7KC0 - chains A and B of the 8 polymer chains in the assembly; structure by electron microscopy, 3.20 A resolution.

Chain A:
Name: DNA polymerase
Organism: Saccharomyces cerevisiae
Notes: EC 2.7.7.7
UniProt: A0A6A5Q0V0 (A0A6A5Q0V0_YEASX); residues 1-1097 here = UniProt positions 1-1097
Sequence (1097 residues; row label = number of the first residue in the row):
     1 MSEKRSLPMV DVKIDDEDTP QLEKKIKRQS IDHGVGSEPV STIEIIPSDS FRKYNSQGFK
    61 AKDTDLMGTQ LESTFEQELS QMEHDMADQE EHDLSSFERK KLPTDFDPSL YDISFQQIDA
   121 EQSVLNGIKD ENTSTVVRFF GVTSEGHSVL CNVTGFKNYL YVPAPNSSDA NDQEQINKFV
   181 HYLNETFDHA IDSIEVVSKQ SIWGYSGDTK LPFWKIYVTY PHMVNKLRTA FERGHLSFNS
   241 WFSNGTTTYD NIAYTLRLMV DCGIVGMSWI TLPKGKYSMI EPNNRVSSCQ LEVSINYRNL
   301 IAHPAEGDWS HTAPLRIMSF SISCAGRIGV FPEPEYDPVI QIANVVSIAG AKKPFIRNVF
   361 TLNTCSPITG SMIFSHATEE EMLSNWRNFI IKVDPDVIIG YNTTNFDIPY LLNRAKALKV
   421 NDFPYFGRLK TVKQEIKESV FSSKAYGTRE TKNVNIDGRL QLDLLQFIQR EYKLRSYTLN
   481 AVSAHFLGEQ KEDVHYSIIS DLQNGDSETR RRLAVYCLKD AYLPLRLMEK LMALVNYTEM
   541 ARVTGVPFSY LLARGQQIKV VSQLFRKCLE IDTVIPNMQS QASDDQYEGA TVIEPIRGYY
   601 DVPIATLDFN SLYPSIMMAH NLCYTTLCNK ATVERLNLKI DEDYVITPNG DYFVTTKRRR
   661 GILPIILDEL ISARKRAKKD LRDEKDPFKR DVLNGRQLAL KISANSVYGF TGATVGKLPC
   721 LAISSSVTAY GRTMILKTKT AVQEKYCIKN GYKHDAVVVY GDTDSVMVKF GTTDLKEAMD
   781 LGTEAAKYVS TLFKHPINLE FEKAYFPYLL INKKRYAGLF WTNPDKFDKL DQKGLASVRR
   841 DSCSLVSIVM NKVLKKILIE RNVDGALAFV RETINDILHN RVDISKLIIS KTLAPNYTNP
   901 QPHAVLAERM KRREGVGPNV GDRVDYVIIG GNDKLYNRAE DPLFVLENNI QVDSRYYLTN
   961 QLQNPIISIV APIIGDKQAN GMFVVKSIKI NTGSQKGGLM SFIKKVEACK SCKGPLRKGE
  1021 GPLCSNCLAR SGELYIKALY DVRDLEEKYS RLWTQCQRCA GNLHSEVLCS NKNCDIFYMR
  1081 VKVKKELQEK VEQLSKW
Unresolved in the structure: 1-93
Differences from the reference sequence: conflict Met-86 (Ile in A0A6A5Q0V0), Ser-321 (Asp in A0A6A5Q0V0), Ser-323 (Glu in A0A6A5Q0V0), Pro-367 (His in A0A6A5Q0V0)
Bound ions: Mg2+ site 1: Asp-608, Phe-609, Asp-764 (together with 2',3'-dideoxy-thymidine-5'-triphosphate); Mg2+ site 2: Asp-764 (together with 2',3'-dideoxy-thymidine-5'-triphosphate); Zn2+: Cys-1009, Cys-1012, Cys-1024, Cys-1027; 4Fe-4S cluster Fe: Cys-1056, Cys-1059, Cys-1069, Cys-1074
Small-molecule neighbours:
  - 2',3'-dideoxy-thymidine-5'-triphosphate (D3T): Asp-608, Phe-609, Asn-610, Ser-611, Leu-612, Tyr-613, Arg-674, Lys-678, Lys-701, Ile-702, Asn-705, Tyr-708, Asp-764, Glu-800
  - 4Fe-4S cluster (SF4): Gln-490, Lys-491, Glu-492, Gln-1055, Cys-1056, Cys-1059, Val-1067, Cys-1069, Asn-1071, Cys-1074, Phe-1077, Arg-1080
Reported in the primary citation:
  - catalytic residues: Asp-407 (proposed by the authors, not directly observed)
  - conformationally variable residues (order/disorder transition): Val-985 to Ala-1029
  - Zn2+ coordination: Cys-1009, Cys-1012, Cys-1024, Cys-1027
  - contacts within the chain: Gly-981/Val-984 (hydrogen bond), Asn-880/Lys-989 (hydrogen bond), Asn-949/Ser-994 (hydrogen bond), Leu-1028/Ser-1031 (hydrogen bond), Arg-1030/Glu-1033
  - binding site for the 38-nt DNA strand: Asn-812, Lys-934
  - Mg2+ coordination: Asp-608, Asp-764
  - catalytic residues: Asp-608, Asp-764
  - catalytic residues: Asp-762 (by similarity / conservation)

Chain B:
Name: POL31 isoform 1
Organism: Saccharomyces cerevisiae
UniProt: A0A6A5PTG9 (A0A6A5PTG9_YEASX); numbering as in UniProt (aligned over 1-487)
Sequence (487 residues; numbered 1 to 487; the number before each row is that of its first residue):
     1 MDALLTKFNE DRSLQDENLS QPRTRVRIVD DNLYNKSNPF QLCYKKRDYG SQYYHIYQYR
    61 LKTFRERVLK ECDKRWDAGF TLNGQLVLKK DKVLDIQGNQ PCWCVGSIYC EMKYKPNVLD
   121 EVINDTYGAP DLTKSYTDKE GGSDEIMLED ESGRVLLVGD FIRSTPFITG VVVGILGMEA
   181 EAGTFQVLDI CYPTPLPQNP FPAPIATCPT RGKIALVSGL NLNNTSPDRL LRLEILREFL
   241 MGRINNKIDD ISLIGRLLIC GNSVDFDIKS VNKDELMISL TEFSKFLHNI LPSISVDIMP
   301 GTNDPSDKSL PQQPFHKSLF DKSLESYFNG SNKEILNLVT NPYEFSYNGV DVLAVSGKNI
   361 NDICKYVIPS NDNGESENKV EEGESNDFKD DIEHRLDLME CTMKWQNIAP TAPDTLWCYP
   421 YTDKDPFVLD KWPHVYIVAN QPYFGTRVVE IGGKNIKIIS VPEFSSTGMI ILLDLETLEA
   481 ETVKIDI
Unresolved in the structure: 1-5, 269-270, 372-387, 487

How chain A and chain B interact:
Contacting residue pairs - 99 pairs, chain A then chain B:
  Thr-369(A) with Ala-182(B)
  Gln-490(A) with Leu-119(B); Ile-123(B)
  Glu-508(A) with Lys-92(B), salt bridge
  Arg-511(A) with Leu-94(B)
  Ile-848(A) with Asp-125(B)
  Ser-1031(A) with Ser-318(B)
  Gly-1032(A) with Met-277(B); Ser-318(B)
  Glu-1033(A) with Lys-273(B); Met-277(B)
  Tyr-1035(A) with His-316(B)
  Ile-1036(A) with Lys-273(B); Leu-276(B), hydrophobic; Met-277(B), hydrophobic; Leu-319(B), hydrophobic
  Lys-1037(A) with Asn-272(B); Lys-273(B)
  Leu-1039(A) with Pro-305(B); Ser-306(B)
  Tyr-1040(A) with Phe-266(B); Lys-273(B); Leu-276(B)
  Arg-1043(A) with Thr-302(B), hydrogen bond (side chain-backbone); Asp-304(B); Ser-306(B), hydrogen bond (side chain-backbone); Lys-308(B)
  Glu-1046(A) with Tyr-49(B); Asp-307(B); Lys-308(B), hydrogen bond (side chain-backbone); Ser-309(B), hydrogen bond (side chain-backbone)
  Glu-1047(A) with Lys-308(B); Trp-417(B)
  Lys-1048(A) with Tyr-127(B)
  Tyr-1049(A) with Tyr-49(B), hydrogen bond (side chain-backbone); Ser-51(B), hydrogen bond (side chain-backbone); Tyr-53(B); Pro-420(B)
  Ser-1050(A) with Tyr-53(B), hydrogen bond; Trp-417(B); Cys-418(B), hydrogen bond (side chain-backbone)
  Arg-1051(A) with Pro-116(B); Asn-117(B); Val-118(B); Glu-121(B), salt bridge; Tyr-127(B); Trp-417(B)
  Leu-1052(A) with Val-118(B), hydrophobic
  Trp-1053(A) with Gln-52(B); Tyr-53(B), hydrophobic
  Thr-1054(A) with Pro-413(B)
  Gln-1055(A) with Asn-117(B), hydrogen bond; Val-118(B); Leu-119(B)
  Gln-1057(A) with Tyr-53(B), hydrogen bond (side chain-backbone); Tyr-54(B); Tyr-57(B); Asp-414(B)
  Arg-1058(A) with Tyr-109(B); Lys-115(B); Pro-116(B), hydrogen bond (side chain-backbone); Asn-117(B); Asp-414(B)
  Gly-1061(A) with Glu-149(B); Arg-154(B), hydrogen bond (backbone-side chain)
  Asn-1062(A) with Glu-149(B)
  Leu-1063(A) with Tyr-54(B); Tyr-57(B); Tyr-109(B), hydrophobic; Glu-149(B)
  His-1064(A) with Tyr-54(B); Tyr-57(B); Gln-58(B); Leu-61(B); Ser-107(B), hydrogen bond; Glu-149(B); Asp-150(B); Glu-151(B)
  Ser-1065(A) with Tyr-54(B)
  Glu-1066(A) with Gln-52(B)
  Val-1067(A) with Gln-52(B), hydrogen bond (backbone-side chain)
  Cys-1074(A) with Leu-119(B), hydrophobic
  Asp-1075(A) with Val-122(B); Ile-123(B)
  Ile-1076(A) with Val-118(B), hydrophobic; Leu-119(B), hydrophobic
  Lys-1084(A) with Tyr-49(B); Gly-50(B)
  Leu-1087(A) with Tyr-49(B), hydrophobic
  Gln-1088(A) with Arg-47(B); Asp-48(B); Tyr-49(B); Gly-50(B)
  Val-1091(A) with Tyr-44(B); Tyr-49(B), hydrophobic
  Leu-1094(A) with Tyr-44(B), hydrophobic
  Ser-1095(A) with Tyr-44(B); Lys-45(B)
  Trp-1097(A) with His-316(B)
Also at the interface, not in a pair above, chain A (45 interface residues in all): Met-1079, Glu-1092
Also at the interface, not in a pair above, chain B (53 interface residues in all): Asn-303

Summary:
45 residues of chain A and 53 residues of chain B are in contact; the contacts include 14 hydrogen bonds and 2
salt bridges. Among the polar pairs are Glu-508(A)/Lys-92(B), Arg-1051(A)/Glu-121(B) and
Arg-1043(A)/Thr-302(B). The paper reports catalytic residues Asp-407(A), Asp-608(A) and Asp-764(A) among
others; a binding site for the 38-nt DNA strand at Asn-812(A) and Lys-934(A).
Here chain A is DNA polymerase and chain B is POL31 isoform 1, both from Saccharomyces cerevisiae. Entry 7KC0
(Structure of the Saccharomyces cerevisiae replicative polymerase delta in complex with a primer/template and
the PCNA ...) was determined by electron microscopy.
